8TO2 - chains j and o of the 29 polymer chains in the assembly; structure by electron microscopy, 2.00 A resolution.

Chain j:
Molecule: Allophycocyanin alpha chain
From: Synechocystis sp. PCC 6803
UniProtKB: Q01951 (PHAA_SYNY3); residue numbers follow UniProt; this construct covers 1-161
Chain sequence (161 residues; each row starts with the number of its first residue):
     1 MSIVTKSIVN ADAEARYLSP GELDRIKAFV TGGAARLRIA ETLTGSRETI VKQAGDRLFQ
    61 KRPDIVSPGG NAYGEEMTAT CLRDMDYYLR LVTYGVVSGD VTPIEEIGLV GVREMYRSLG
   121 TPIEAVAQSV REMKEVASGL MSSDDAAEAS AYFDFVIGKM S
Not modelled in the structure: 1
Covalently attached groups: phycocyanobilin (CYC) linked to Cys81
Residues lining bound ligands: phycocyanobilin (CYC): Leu58, Ile65, Asn71, Ala72, Met77, Thr80, Arg83, Asp84, Met85, Tyr87, Tyr88, Ile107, Gly108, Met115, Tyr116, Leu119, Thr121, Pro122, Ala125, Val126, Ser129
Swiss-Prot annotation at these positions:
  - binding site ((2R,3E)-phycocyanobilin): Cys81
  - modified residue: Asn71 (N4-methylasparagine)

Chain o:
Molecule: Allophycocyanin subunit beta-18
From: Synechocystis sp. PCC 6803
UniProtKB: P74551 (APCF_SYNY3); numbering as in UniProt (aligned over 1-169)
Chain sequence (169 residues; numbered 1 to 169; the number before each row is that of its first residue):
     1 MRDAVTTLIK NYDLTGRYLD RNAMDELKAY FESGSARIAA AAMINANSAT IVKRAAAQLF
    61 EEIPELIRPS GNAYTTRRFS ACLRDMDYYL RYASYALIAA DNNVLDERVL QGLRETYNSL
   121 GVPIGPTVRG IQIMKEMIEA MAEDSSLNST DFIASPFDHM TRELSELSV
Covalently attached groups: phycocyanobilin (CYC) linked to Cys82
Residues lining bound ligands:
  - phycocyanobilin (CYC), molecule 1: Leu59, Leu66, Asn72, Ala73, Arg77, Arg78, Ala81, Arg84, Asp85, Met86, Tyr88, Tyr89, Tyr92, Arg108, Val109, Leu113, Thr116, Tyr117, Leu120, Val122, Pro123, Pro126, Thr127
  - phycocyanobilin (CYC), molecule 2: Ile67, Thr75, Thr76, Phe79
Swiss-Prot annotation at these positions:
  - binding site ((2R,3E)-phycocyanobilin): Cys82
  - modified residue: Asn72 (N4-methylasparagine)

Interface between chain j and chain o:
Pairs across the interface (62):
  Ser2(j) - Asp3(o)  hydrogen bond
  Ser2(j) - Thr6(o)
  Val4(j) - Tyr30(o)
  Val4(j) - Ile98(o)  hydrophobic
  Val4(j) - Ala99(o)  hydrophobic
  Thr5(j) - Met1(o)
  Thr5(j) - Asp3(o)  hydrogen bond
  Ile8(j) - Met1(o)  hydrophobic
  Ile8(j) - Tyr95(o)
  Ile8(j) - Ile98(o)  hydrophobic
  Ile8(j) - Ala99(o)  hydrophobic
  Val9(j) - Met1(o)  hydrophobic
  Val9(j) - Arg108(o)
  Ala11(j) - Tyr95(o)
  Asp12(j) - Arg91(o)  salt bridge
  Asp12(j) - Tyr92(o)  hydrogen bond
  Asp12(j) - Tyr95(o)  hydrogen bond (backbone-side chain)
  Asp12(j) - Arg108(o)  salt bridge
  Ala15(j) - Arg91(o)
  Arg16(j) - Arg91(o)
  Arg16(j) - Tyr95(o)  hydrogen bond (backbone-side chain)
  Tyr17(j) - Ile44(o)  hydrophobic
  Tyr17(j) - Asn45(o)
  Tyr17(j) - Ser48(o)
  Tyr17(j) - Asp87(o)  hydrogen bond
  Tyr17(j) - Leu90(o)
  Tyr17(j) - Arg91(o)  hydrogen bond (side chain-backbone)
  Tyr17(j) - Ser94(o)
  Leu18(j) - Asn45(o)  hydrogen bond (backbone-side chain)
  Leu18(j) - Ile98(o)  hydrophobic
  Leu23(j) - Asn45(o)
  Ile26(j) - Ile38(o)  hydrophobic
  Ile26(j) - Ile98(o)  hydrophobic
  Lys27(j) - Ser35(o)  hydrogen bond
  Lys27(j) - Ile38(o)
  Phe29(j) - Phe31(o)  hydrophobic
  Val30(j) - Phe31(o)
  Val30(j) - Gly34(o)
  Gly33(j) - Phe31(o)
  Arg36(j) - Phe31(o)
  Leu37(j) - Met24(o)  hydrophobic
  Leu37(j) - Leu27(o)  hydrophobic
  Leu37(j) - Phe31(o)  hydrophobic
  Thr44(j) - Tyr18(o)
  Thr44(j) - Leu19(o)
  Arg47(j) - Tyr18(o)
  Asp86(j) - Tyr18(o)  hydrogen bond
  Leu89(j) - Tyr18(o)
  Arg90(j) - Asp13(o)  salt bridge
  Arg90(j) - Gly16(o)  hydrogen bond (side chain-backbone)
  Arg90(j) - Arg17(o)
  Arg90(j) - Tyr18(o)  hydrogen bond (backbone-side chain)
  Tyr94(j) - Ile9(o)
  Tyr94(j) - Tyr12(o)  hydrogen bond (side chain-backbone)
  Tyr94(j) - Asp13(o)  hydrogen bond (side chain-backbone)
  Tyr94(j) - Arg17(o)  hydrogen bond (side chain-backbone)
  Val97(j) - Ile9(o)  hydrophobic
  Val97(j) - Leu19(o)  hydrophobic
  Val97(j) - Phe31(o)
  Ser98(j) - Val5(o)
  Ser98(j) - Ile9(o)
  Ile107(j) - Asp13(o)
Other interface residues (no listed pair), chain j (33 interface residues in all): Ala40, Glu41, Leu91, Thr93, Pro103
Other interface residues (no listed pair), chain o (33 interface residues in all): Arg2, Lys28, Val104

In short:
The chain j/chain o interface involves 33 residues from each chain; the contacts include 15 hydrogen bonds and
3 salt bridges. Polar pairs include Asp12(j)-Arg91(o), Asp12(j)-Arg108(o) and Arg90(j)-Asp13(o). Ligands of
chain o: phycocyanobilin. Covalently linked phycocyanobilin: at Cys81(j). Phycocyanobilin is covalently linked
to Cys82(o).
Here chain j is Allophycocyanin alpha chain and chain o is Allophycocyanin subunit beta-18, both from
Synechocystis sp. PCC 6803. Entry 8TO2 (Bottom cylinder of high-resolution phycobilisome quenched by OCP
(local refinement)) was determined by electron microscopy (same publication as 8TPJ).
